Entry 1QF3 (X-ray diffraction, 2.80 A resolution); this record covers chains C and D of the 4 polymer chains in the assembly.

[Chain C (and D)]
Protein: Protein (peanut lectin)
Source organism: Arachis hypogaea
Notes: chain D of this document is another copy of the same molecule, construct and numbering; everything in this record applies to it too
UniProtKB: P02872 (LECG_ARAHY); residues 1-236 here correspond to UniProt positions 24-259 (UniProt number = residue number + 23)
Amino-acid sequence (236 residues; numbered 1 to 236; the number before each row is that of its first residue):
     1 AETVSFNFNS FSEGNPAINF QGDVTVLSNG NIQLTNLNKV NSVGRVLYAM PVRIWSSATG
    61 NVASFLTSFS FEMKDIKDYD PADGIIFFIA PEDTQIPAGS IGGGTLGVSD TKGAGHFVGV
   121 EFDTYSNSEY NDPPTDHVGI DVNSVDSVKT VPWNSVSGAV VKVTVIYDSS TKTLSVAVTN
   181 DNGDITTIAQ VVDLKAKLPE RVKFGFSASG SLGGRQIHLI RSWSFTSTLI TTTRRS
Not modelled in the structure: 233-236
Curated features (UniProtKB/Swiss-Prot):
  - binding site (Mn(2+)): Glu121, Asp123, Asp132, His137
  - binding site (Ca(2+)): Asp123, Tyr125, Asn127, Asp132
Bound ions: Mn2+: Glu121, Asp123, Asp132, His137; Ca2+: Asp123, Tyr125, Asn127, Asp132
Small-molecule neighbours: methyl beta-D-galactopyranoside (MBG): Asp80, Ala82, Asp83, Gly103, Gly104, Tyr125, Asn127, Glu129, Ser211, Gly214

[Interface between chain C and chain D]
Pairs across the interface (26):
  Asn9(C) - Lys74(D)  hydrogen bond (backbone-side chain)
  Ser10(C) - Lys74(D)
  Leu27(C) - Ser28(D)
  Ser28(C) - Leu27(D)
  Ser28(C) - Gln33(D)  hydrogen bond
  Ser28(C) - Leu37(D)
  Ser28(C) - Ile217(D)
  Asn29(C) - Leu27(D)
  Asn29(C) - Asn29(D)
  Asn29(C) - Lys74(D)  hydrogen bond (backbone-side chain)
  Asn29(C) - Ile217(D)
  Asn29(C) - Leu219(D)
  Asn31(C) - Lys74(D)
  Gln33(C) - Ser28(D)  hydrogen bond
  Glu72(C) - Arg221(D)  salt bridge
  Lys74(C) - Asn9(D)  hydrogen bond (side chain-backbone)
  Lys74(C) - Ser10(D)
  Lys74(C) - Asn29(D)  hydrogen bond (side chain-backbone)
  Lys74(C) - Asn31(D)
  Gly158(C) - Arg221(D)
  Ile217(C) - Ser28(D)
  Ile217(C) - Asn29(D)
  Leu219(C) - Asn29(D)
  Arg221(C) - Glu72(D)  salt bridge
  Arg221(C) - Gly158(D)
  Arg221(C) - Arg221(D)
Also at the interface, not in a pair above, chain C (16 interface residues in all): Gly30, Leu37, Val160
Also at the interface, not in a pair above, chain D (16 interface residues in all): Gly30, Val160

[Summary]
The chain C/chain D interface involves 16 residues from each chain, with 6 hydrogen bonds and 2 salt bridges.
Polar pairs include Glu72(C)-Arg221(D), Asn9(C)-Lys74(D) and Ser28(C)-Gln33(D). Chain C binds methyl
beta-D-galactopyranoside. From UniProt: 4 Mn2+-binding residues and 4 Ca2+-binding residues on chain C.
Chain C and chain D are both Protein (peanut lectin) (Arachis hypogaea); the structure, Peanut lectin
complexed with methyl-beta-galactose, was determined by X-ray diffraction, deposited together with 1CIW.
